PDB entry 4IC5 | X-ray diffraction, 2.61 A resolution | chains B and C of the 3 polymer chains in the assembly

== Chain B (and C) ==
Molecule: Protease Do-like 5, chloroplastic
Source organism: Arabidopsis thaliana
Notes: EC 3.4.21.-; chain C of this document is another copy of the same molecule, construct and numbering; everything in this record applies to it too
Reference sequence: Q9SEL7 (DEGP5_ARATH); residue numbers follow UniProt; this construct covers 73-322
Sequence (291 residues; numbered 50 to 340; the number before each row is that of its first residue):
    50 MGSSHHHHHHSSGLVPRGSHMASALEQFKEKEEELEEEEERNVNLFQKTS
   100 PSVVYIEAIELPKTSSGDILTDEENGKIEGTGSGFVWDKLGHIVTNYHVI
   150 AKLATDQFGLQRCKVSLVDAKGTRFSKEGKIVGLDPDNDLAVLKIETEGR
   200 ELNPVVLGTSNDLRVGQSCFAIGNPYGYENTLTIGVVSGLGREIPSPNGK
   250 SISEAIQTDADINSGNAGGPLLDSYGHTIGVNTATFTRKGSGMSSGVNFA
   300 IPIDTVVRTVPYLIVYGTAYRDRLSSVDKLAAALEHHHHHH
Not modelled in the structure: 50-81, 111-127, 286-295, 319-340 (chain C: 50-81, 111-128, 286-295, 319-340)
Sequence notes: expression tag (50-72, 323-340); engineered mutation Ala266 (Ser in Q9SEL7)
Metal / ion sites: Ca2+ site 1: Glu82, Leu84, Glu89; Ca2+ site 2: Glu87 (shared with 1 residue of chain A; Glu87(C) of chain C)
Curated features (UniProtKB/Swiss-Prot):
  - active site (Charge relay system): His147, Asp188
From the paper describing this entry:
  - catalytic residues: His147, Asp188
  - self-association interface (contacts with another copy of this molecule); pairs are residue here / residue on that copy: Glu83-Tyr274 (hydrogen bond), Glu85-Arg90 (hydrogen bond), Glu88-Ser217 (hydrogen bond), Glu88-Ser273 (hydrogen bond), Asn91-Gly215 (hydrogen bond), Gln96-Arg213 (hydrogen bond), Tyr227-Arg241, Leu231-Ser237 (hydrogen bond), Ile233-Asp258 (hydrogen bond), Val296-Tyr225, Phe298-Tyr225, Tyr225, Leu231, Ile233, Val235
  - mutagenesis - E87A/D260A/S266A: decreased binding to Ca2+

== How chain B and chain C interact ==
Pairs across the interface (30):
  Glu87(B) - Glu87(C)
  Arg90(B) - Glu85(C)  salt bridge
  Arg213(B) - Glu82(C)
  Arg213(B) - Val92(C)
  Arg213(B) - Gln96(C)  hydrogen bond
  Val214(B) - Val92(C)
  Val214(B) - Phe95(C)  hydrophobic
  Val214(B) - Leu231(C)  hydrophobic
  Gly215(B) - Asn91(C)  hydrogen bond (backbone-side chain)
  Gly215(B) - Val92(C)
  Gly215(B) - Leu231(C)
  Gln216(B) - Leu84(C)
  Gln216(B) - Glu88(C)
  Gln216(B) - Val92(C)
  Ser217(B) - Glu88(C)  hydrogen bond (backbone-side chain)
  Val235(B) - Ile233(C)  hydrophobic
  Ser237(B) - Asn229(C)
  Ser237(B) - Thr230(C)
  Ser237(B) - Leu231(C)  hydrogen bond (side chain-backbone)
  Arg241(B) - Tyr227(C)
  Gln256(B) - Glu228(C)
  Gln256(B) - Thr230(C)
  Asp258(B) - Thr232(C)
  Asp258(B) - Ile233(C)  hydrogen bond (side chain-backbone)
  Asp258(B) - Asp260(C)
  Ser273(B) - Glu88(C)  hydrogen bond
  Tyr274(B) - Glu83(C)  hydrogen bond (side chain-backbone)
  Val296(B) - Tyr225(C)
  Val296(B) - Asn262(C)
  Phe298(B) - Tyr225(C)
Interface residues without a listed pair, chain B (18 interface residues in all): Gly238, Leu239

== Summary ==
Chain B and chain C form an interface of 18 and 20 residues respectively, with 7 hydrogen bonds and 1 salt
bridge. Polar pairs include Arg90(B)-Glu85(C), Arg213(B)-Gln96(C) and Gly215(B)-Asn91(C). Curated annotation
(UniProt) lists active-site residues His147(B) and Asp188(B) on chain B. The paper reports catalytic residues
His147(B) and Asp188(B); E87A/D260A/S266A of chain B reduce binding to Ca2+.
Chain B and chain C are both Protease Do-like 5, chloroplastic (Arabidopsis thaliana); the structure, Crystal
structure of Deg5, was determined by X-ray diffraction (same publication as 4IC6).
